Entry 4RR3 (X-ray diffraction, 3.10 A resolution); this record covers chains Q and I of the 15 polymer chains in the assembly.

== Chain Q (and I) ==
Molecule: Capsid protein VP1
Source organism: Enterovirus A71
Notes: engineered mutation(s): K550Q; chain I of this document is another copy of the same molecule, construct and numbering; everything in this record applies to it too
Reference sequence: F6KTB0 (F6KTB0_9ENTO); aligned to UniProt positions 566-868 over residues 1-303 (the alignment contains insertions or deletions, so no single offset holds)
Amino-acid sequence (303 residues; numbered 1 to 303; the number before each row is that of its first residue):
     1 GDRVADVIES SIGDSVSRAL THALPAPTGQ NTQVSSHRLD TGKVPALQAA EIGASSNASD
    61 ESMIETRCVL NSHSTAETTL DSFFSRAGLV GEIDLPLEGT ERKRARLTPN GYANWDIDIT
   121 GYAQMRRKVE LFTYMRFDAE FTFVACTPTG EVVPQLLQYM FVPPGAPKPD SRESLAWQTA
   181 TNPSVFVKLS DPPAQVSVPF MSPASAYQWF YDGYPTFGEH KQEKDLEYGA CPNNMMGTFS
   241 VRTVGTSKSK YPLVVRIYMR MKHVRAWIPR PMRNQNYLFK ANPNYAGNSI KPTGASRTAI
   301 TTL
Unresolved in the structure: 1-71
Construct notes: expression tag (101-107)

== Chain Q / chain I interface ==
Pairs across the interface (34):
  Arg86(Q) - Ala180(I)
  Arg86(Q) - Thr181(I)
  Ala87(Q) - Ala180(I)
  Gly88(Q) - Ala180(I)
  Leu89(Q) - Gln178(I)
  Glu92(Q) - Gln178(I)
  Tyr122(Q) - Gln178(I)
  Tyr122(Q) - Thr179(I)
  Tyr122(Q) - Ala180(I)  hydrogen bond (side chain-backbone)
  Val144(Q) - Leu156(I)  hydrophobic
  Cys146(Q) - Leu156(I)  hydrophobic
  Cys146(Q) - Val244(I)  hydrophobic
  Pro148(Q) - Gly245(I)
  Pro148(Q) - Thr246(I)  hydrogen bond (backbone-backbone)
  Pro148(Q) - Ser247(I)  hydrogen bond (backbone-backbone)
  Thr149(Q) - Gln155(I)  hydrogen bond (backbone-side chain)
  Thr149(Q) - Val244(I)
  Thr149(Q) - Ser247(I)
  Thr149(Q) - Lys248(I)
  Gly150(Q) - Gln155(I)  hydrogen bond (backbone-side chain)
  Gly150(Q) - Leu156(I)  hydrogen bond (backbone-backbone)
  Gly150(Q) - Val244(I)  hydrogen bond (backbone-backbone)
  Glu151(Q) - Pro154(I)
  Glu151(Q) - Lys250(I)  salt bridge
  Glu151(Q) - Tyr251(I)  hydrogen bond
  Val152(Q) - Pro154(I)  hydrogen bond (backbone-backbone)
  Val152(Q) - Gln155(I)
  Leu189(Q) - Lys188(I)  hydrogen bond (backbone-side chain)
  Ser190(Q) - Lys188(I)  hydrogen bond (backbone-side chain)
  Asp191(Q) - Lys188(I)  hydrogen bond (backbone-side chain)
  Pro192(Q) - Lys188(I)
  Arg256(Q) - Val244(I)
  Arg256(Q) - Thr246(I)
  Tyr258(Q) - Phe186(I)
Other interface residues (no listed pair), chain Q (21 interface residues in all): Gln124, Ala145
Other interface residues (no listed pair), chain I (18 interface residues in all): Thr243, Ser249

== In short ==
Chain Q and chain I form an interface of 21 and 18 residues respectively, with 12 hydrogen bonds and 1 salt
bridge. Polar contacts include Glu151(Q)-Lys250(I), Tyr122(Q)-Ala180(I) and Thr149(Q)-Gln155(I).
Chain Q and chain I are both Capsid protein VP1 (Enterovirus A71); the structure, Crystal structure of a
recombinant EV71 virus particle, was determined by X-ray diffraction, deposited together with 4RQP and 4RS5.
